3AZE - chains E and I of the 10 polymer chains in the assembly; structure by X-ray diffraction, 3.00 A resolution.

[Chain E]
Protein: Histone H3.1
Organism: Homo sapiens
Reference sequence: P68431 (H31_HUMAN); residues 0-135 here correspond to UniProt positions 1-136 (UniProt number = residue number + 1)
Amino-acid sequence (139 residues; row label = number of the first residue in the row; numbers below 1 keep their minus sign (Gly-3 is residue -3)):
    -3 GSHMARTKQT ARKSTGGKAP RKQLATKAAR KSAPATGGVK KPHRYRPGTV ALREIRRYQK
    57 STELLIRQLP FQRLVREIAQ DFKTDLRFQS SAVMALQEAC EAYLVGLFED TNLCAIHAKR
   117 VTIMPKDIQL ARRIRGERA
Unresolved in the structure: -3 to 36
Construct notes: expression tag (-3 to -1); engineered mutation Gln64 (Lys65 in P68431)
Swiss-Prot annotation at these positions:
  - modified residue: Arg2 (Asymmetric dimethylarginine), Thr3 (Phosphothreonine), Lys4 (Allysine), Gln5 (5-glutamyl dopamine), Thr6 (Phosphothreonine), Arg8 (Citrulline), Lys9 (N6,N6,N6-trimethyllysine), Ser10 (ADP-ribosylserine), Thr11 (Phosphothreonine), Lys14 (N6-(2-hydroxyisobutyryl)lysine), Arg17 (Asymmetric dimethylarginine), Lys18 (N6-(2-hydroxyisobutyryl)lysine), Lys23 (N6-(2-hydroxyisobutyryl)lysine), Arg26 (Citrulline), Lys27 (N6,N6,N6-trimethyllysine), Ser28 (ADP-ribosylserine), Lys36 (N6,N6,N6-trimethyllysine), Lys37 (N6-methyllysine), Tyr41 (Phosphotyrosine), Lys56 (N6,N6,N6-trimethyllysine) and 7 more in UniProt
  - lipidation: Lys18 (N6-decanoyllysine)

[Chain I]
Molecule: 146-nt DNA strand
Sequence (146 nucleotides; row label = number of the first residue in the row):
     1 ATCAATATCC ACCTGCAGAT TCTACCAAAA GTGTATTTGG AAACTGCTCC ATCAAAAGGC
    61 ATGTTCAGCT GAATTCAGCT GAACATGCCT TTTGATGGAG CAGTTTCCAA ATACACTTTT
   121 GGTAGAATCT GCAGGTGGAT ATTGAT
Bound ions: Mn2+ site 1 near DG100 (its only coordinating residue here); Mn2+ site 2 near DC114 (its only coordinating residue here); Mn2+ site 3 near DG121 (its only coordinating residue here); Mn2+ site 4 near DA133 (its only coordinating residue here)

[Interface between chain E and chain I]
Pairs across the interface (31):
  His39(E) - DA5(I)  phosphate contact
  His39(E) - DT6(I)  phosphate contact
  Arg40(E) - DG81(I)  base contact
  Arg40(E) - DA82(I)  hydrogen bond to the base
  Arg40(E) - DA83(I)  hydrogen bond to the sugar
  Tyr41(E) - DT6(I)  hydrogen bond to the phosphate
  Tyr41(E) - DA7(I)  hydrogen bond to the phosphate
  Tyr41(E) - DA82(I)  phosphate contact
  Tyr41(E) - DA83(I)  hydrogen bond to the phosphate
  Pro43(E) - DA82(I)  sugar contact
  Gly44(E) - DG81(I)  hydrogen bond to the phosphate
  Gly44(E) - DA82(I)  phosphate contact
  Thr45(E) - DA82(I)  phosphate contact
  Val46(E) - DA82(I)  hydrogen bond to the phosphate
  Val46(E) - DA83(I)  phosphate contact
  Ala47(E) - DA82(I)  hydrogen bond to the phosphate
  Arg49(E) - DA7(I)  salt bridge to the phosphate
  Arg49(E) - DT8(I)  salt bridge to the phosphate
  Lys56(E) - DC9(I)  salt bridge to the phosphate
  Arg63(E) - DT90(I)  phosphate contact
  Arg63(E) - DT91(I)  phosphate contact
  Gln64(E) - DT91(I)  hydrogen bond to the phosphate
  Leu65(E) - DT90(I)  phosphate contact
  Leu65(E) - DT91(I)  hydrogen bond to the phosphate
  Pro66(E) - DT90(I)  phosphate contact
  Pro66(E) - DT91(I)  phosphate contact
  Arg69(E) - DT90(I)  salt bridge to the phosphate
  Asp81(E) - DG100(I)  phosphate contact
  Arg83(E) - DG98(I)  base contact
  Arg83(E) - DA99(I)  base contact
  Arg83(E) - DG100(I)  salt bridge to the phosphate
Also at the interface, not in a pair above, chain E (20 interface residues in all): Lys37, Arg42, Thr118
Also at the interface, not in a pair above, chain I (14 interface residues in all): DT80

[In short]
20 residues of chain E face 14 of chain I across their interface, with 10 hydrogen bonds and 5 salt bridges.
Polar pairs include Arg40(E)-DA82(I), Arg40(E)-DA83(I) and Tyr41(E)-DT6(I).
Chain E is Histone H3.1 (Homo sapiens) and chain I is a 146-nt DNA strand; the structure, Crystal Structure of
Human Nucleosome Core Particle Containing H3K64Q mutation, was determined by X-ray diffraction together with
3AYW, 3AZF, 3AZG, 3AZH, 3AZJ, 3AZK and 3 further entries from the same study.
